PDB entry 6MZG | X-ray diffraction, 3.21 A resolution | chains B and C of the 6 polymer chains in the assembly

== Chain B ==
Molecule: Tubulin beta chain
Source organism: Sus scrofa
UniProt: P02554 (TBB_PIG); the author numbering skips numbers that UniProt does not, so the offset changes along the chain: 1-42 = UniProt 1-42; 45-360 = UniProt 43-358; 369-455 = UniProt 359-445
Sequence (445 residues; each row starts with the number of its first residue; note: 10 numbers in that range are skipped by the numbering (no residue carries them; nothing is unmodelled there)):
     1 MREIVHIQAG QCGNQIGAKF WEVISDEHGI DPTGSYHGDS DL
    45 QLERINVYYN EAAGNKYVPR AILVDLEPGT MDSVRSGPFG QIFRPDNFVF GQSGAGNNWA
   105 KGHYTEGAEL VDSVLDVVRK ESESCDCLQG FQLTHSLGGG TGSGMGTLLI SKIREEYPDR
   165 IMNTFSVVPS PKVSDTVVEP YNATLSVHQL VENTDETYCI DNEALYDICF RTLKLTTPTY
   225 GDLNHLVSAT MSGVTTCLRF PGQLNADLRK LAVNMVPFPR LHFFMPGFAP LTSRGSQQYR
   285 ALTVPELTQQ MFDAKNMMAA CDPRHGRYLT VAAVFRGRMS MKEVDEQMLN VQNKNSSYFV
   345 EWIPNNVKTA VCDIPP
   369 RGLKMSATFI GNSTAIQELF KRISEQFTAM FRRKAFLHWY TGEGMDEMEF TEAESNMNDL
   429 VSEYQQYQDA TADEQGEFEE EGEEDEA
Not modelled in the structure: 58, 442-455
Ion coordination: Mg2+: Gln11 (together with GDP)
Residues lining bound ligands: GDP (guanosine-5'-diphosphate): Gly10, Gln11, Cys12, Gln15, Ile16, Asp69, Ala99, Asn101, Ser140, Gly142, Gly143, Gly144, Thr145, Gly146, Ser147, Val171, Pro173, Val177, Asp179, Glu183, Asn206, Leu209, Tyr224, Leu227, Asn228
Curated features (UniProtKB/Swiss-Prot):
  - motif: Met1 to Ile4 (MREI motif)
  - binding site (GTP): Gln11, Glu71, Ser140, Gly144, Thr145, Gly146, Asn206, Asn228
  - binding site (Mg(2+)): Glu71
  - modified residue: Ser40 (Phosphoserine), Lys60 (N6-acetyllysine), Ser174 (Phosphoserine), Thr287 (Phosphothreonine), Thr292 (Phosphothreonine), Arg320 (Omega-N-methylarginine), Glu448 (5-glutamyl polyglutamate)
  - cross-link (Glycyl lysine isopeptide (Lys-Gly)): Lys60 (interchain with G-Cter in ubiquitin), Lys326 (interchain with G-Cter in ubiquitin)

== Chain C ==
Molecule: Tubulin alpha-1A chain
Source organism: Sus scrofa
UniProt: P02550 (TBA1A_PIG); numbering as in UniProt (aligned over 1-451)
Sequence (451 residues; each row starts with the number of its first residue):
     1 MRECISIHVG QAGVQIGNAC WELYCLEHGI QPDGQMPSDK TIGGGDDSFN TFFSETGAGK
    61 HVPRAVFVDL EPTVIDEVRT GTYRQLFHPE QLITGKEDAA NNYARGHYTI GKEIIDLVLD
   121 RIRKLADQCT GLQGFSVFHS FGGGTGSGFT SLLMERLSVD YGKKSKLEFS IYPAPQVSTA
   181 VVEPYNSILT THTTLEHSDC AFMVDNEAIY DICRRNLDIE RPTYTNLNRL IGQIVSSITA
   241 SLRFDGALNV DLTEFQTNLV PYPRAHFPLA TYAPVISAEK AYHEQLSVAE ITNACFEPAN
   301 QMVKCDPRHG KYMACCLLYR GDVVPKDVNA AIATIKTKRT IQFVDWCPTG FKVGINYEPP
   361 TVVPGGDLAK VQRAVCMLSN TTAIAEAWAR LDHKFDLMYA KRAFVHWYVG EGMEEGEFSE
   421 AREDMAALEK DYEEVGVDSV EGEGEEEGEE Y
Not modelled in the structure: 1, 41-42, 283-284, 440-451
Residues lining bound ligands: GTP (guanosine-5'-triphosphate): Gly10, Gln11, Ala12, Gln15, Ile16, Asp69, Asp98, Ala99, Ala100, Asn101, Ser140, Gly142, Gly143, Gly144, Thr145, Gly146, Ile171, Pro173, Val177, Ser178, Thr179, Glu183, Asn206, Tyr224, Leu227, Asn228, Ile231
Curated features (UniProtKB/Swiss-Prot):
  - active site: Glu254
  - binding site (GTP): Gly10, Gln11, Ala12, Gln15, Glu71, Ala99, Ser140, Gly143, Gly144, Thr145, Gly146, Thr179, Glu183, Asn206, Tyr224, Asn228, Leu252
  - binding site (Mg(2+)): Glu71
  - site: Tyr451 (Involved in polymerization)
  - modified residue: Lys40 (N6-acetyllysine), Tyr282 (3'-nitrotyrosine), Ser439 (Phosphoserine), Glu443 (5-glutamyl polyglutamate), Glu445 (5-glutamyl polyglutamate), Tyr451 (3'-nitrotyrosine)
  - natural variant: Ala265 (A265G; A265I), Thr271 to Ala273 (sequence variant, change not given here)

== Interface between chain B and chain C ==
Residue-residue contacts (34):
  Gln96(B) - Arg2(C)
  Gly100(B) - Thr257(C)
  Asn101(B) - Glu254(C)
  Thr109(B) - Lys163(C)
  Glu110(B) - Lys163(C)  salt bridge
  Asp179(B) - Glu254(C)
  Asp179(B) - Lys352(C)
  Thr180(B) - Thr257(C)
  Thr180(B) - Asn258(C)
  Val181(B) - Asn258(C)
  Val181(B) - Pro348(C)  hydrophobic
  Ala397(B) - Trp346(C)
  Met398(B) - Trp346(C)
  Arg401(B) - Tyr262(C)  hydrogen bond (backbone-side chain)
  Arg401(B) - Asp345(C)  salt bridge
  Arg401(B) - Trp346(C)
  Arg401(B) - Glu434(C)  hydrogen bond (side chain-backbone)
  Arg401(B) - Val435(C)
  Arg401(B) - Val437(C)  hydrogen bond (side chain-backbone)
  Lys402(B) - Tyr262(C)
  Ala403(B) - Pro261(C)
  Ala403(B) - Tyr262(C)
  Ala403(B) - Trp346(C)  hydrophobic
  Phe404(B) - Thr257(C)
  Phe404(B) - Asn258(C)
  Phe404(B) - Val260(C)
  Phe404(B) - Pro261(C)  hydrogen bond (backbone-backbone)
  His406(B) - Val260(C)
  His406(B) - Pro261(C)
  His406(B) - Pro263(C)
  Trp407(B) - Gln256(C)
  Trp407(B) - Thr257(C)
  Trp407(B) - Val260(C)
  Glu411(B) - Lys163(C)  salt bridge
Interface residues without a listed pair, chain B (20 interface residues in all): Pro72, Val182, Thr221
Interface residues without a listed pair, chain C (20 interface residues in all): Lys326, Asp438, Ser439

== Summary ==
The chain B/chain C interface involves 20 residues from each chain; the contacts include 4 hydrogen bonds and
3 salt bridges. Among the polar pairs are Glu110(B)-Lys163(C), Arg401(B)-Asp345(C) and Glu411(B)-Lys163(C).
Ligands of chain B: GDP. Bound to chain C: GTP.
Here chain B is Tubulin beta chain and chain C is Tubulin alpha-1A chain, both from Sus scrofa. Entry 6MZG
(Structural Basis of Tubulin Recruitment and Assembly by Microtubule Polymerases with Tumor Overexpressed Gene
(TOG) Domain ...) was determined by X-ray diffraction, deposited together with 6MZE and 6MZF.
